Entry 7Q1Y (X-ray diffraction, 4.40 A resolution (low resolution: residue-level contacts below are approximate; hydrogen-bond / salt-bridge calls are withheld)); this record covers chain A.

== Chain A ==
Molecule: Alpha-2-macroglobulin-like protein 1
From: Homo sapiens
UniProt: A8K2U0 (A2ML1_HUMAN); residues 19-1454 here = UniProt positions 19-1454
Amino-acid sequence (1436 residues; numbered 19 to 1454; the number before each row is that of its first residue):
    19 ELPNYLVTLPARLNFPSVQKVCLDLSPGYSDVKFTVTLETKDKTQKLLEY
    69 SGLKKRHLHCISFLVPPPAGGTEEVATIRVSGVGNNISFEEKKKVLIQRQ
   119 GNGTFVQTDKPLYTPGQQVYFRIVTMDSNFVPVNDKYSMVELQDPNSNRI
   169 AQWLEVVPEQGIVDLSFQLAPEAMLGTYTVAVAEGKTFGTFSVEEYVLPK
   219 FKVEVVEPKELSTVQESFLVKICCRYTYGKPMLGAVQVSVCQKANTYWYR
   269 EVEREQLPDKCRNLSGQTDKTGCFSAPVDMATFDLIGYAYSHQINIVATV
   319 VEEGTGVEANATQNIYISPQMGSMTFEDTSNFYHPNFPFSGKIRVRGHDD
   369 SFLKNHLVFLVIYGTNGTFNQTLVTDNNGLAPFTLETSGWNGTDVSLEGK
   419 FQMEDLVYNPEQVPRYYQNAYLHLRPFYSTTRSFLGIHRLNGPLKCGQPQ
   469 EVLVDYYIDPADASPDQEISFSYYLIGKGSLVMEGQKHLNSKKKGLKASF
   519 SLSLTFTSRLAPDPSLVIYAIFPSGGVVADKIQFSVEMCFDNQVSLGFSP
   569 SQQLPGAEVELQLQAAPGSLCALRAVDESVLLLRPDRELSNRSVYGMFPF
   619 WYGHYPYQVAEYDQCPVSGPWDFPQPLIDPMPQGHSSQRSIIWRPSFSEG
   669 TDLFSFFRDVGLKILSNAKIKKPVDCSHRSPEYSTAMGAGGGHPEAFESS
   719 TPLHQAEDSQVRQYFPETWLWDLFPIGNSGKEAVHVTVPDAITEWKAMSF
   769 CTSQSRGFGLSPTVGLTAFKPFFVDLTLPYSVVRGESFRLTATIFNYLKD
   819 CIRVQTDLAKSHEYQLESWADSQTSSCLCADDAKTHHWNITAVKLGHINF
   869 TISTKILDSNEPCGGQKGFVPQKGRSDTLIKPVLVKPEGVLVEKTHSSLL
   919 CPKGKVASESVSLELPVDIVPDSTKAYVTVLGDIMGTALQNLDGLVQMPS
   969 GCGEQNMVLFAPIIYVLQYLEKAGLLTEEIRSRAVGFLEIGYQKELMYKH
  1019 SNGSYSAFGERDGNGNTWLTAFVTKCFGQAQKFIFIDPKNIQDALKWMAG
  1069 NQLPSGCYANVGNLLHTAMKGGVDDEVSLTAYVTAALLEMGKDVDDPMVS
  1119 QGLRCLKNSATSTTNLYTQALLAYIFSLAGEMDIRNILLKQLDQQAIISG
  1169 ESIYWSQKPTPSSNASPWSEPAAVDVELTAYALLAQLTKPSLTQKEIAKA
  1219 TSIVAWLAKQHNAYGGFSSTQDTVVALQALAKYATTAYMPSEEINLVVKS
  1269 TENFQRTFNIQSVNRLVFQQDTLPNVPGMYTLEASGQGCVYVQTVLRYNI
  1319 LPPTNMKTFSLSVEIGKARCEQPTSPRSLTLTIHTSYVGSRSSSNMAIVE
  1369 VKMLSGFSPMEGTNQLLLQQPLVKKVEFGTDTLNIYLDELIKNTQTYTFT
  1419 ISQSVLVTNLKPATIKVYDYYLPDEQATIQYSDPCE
Unresolved in the structure: 19, 638-668, 697-726
UniProt features mapped onto this chain:
  - region: Ser695 to Asp726 (Bait region)
  - glycosylation (N-linked (GlcNAc...) asparagine): Asn120, Asn281, Asn409, Asn857, Asn1020
  - cross-link: Cys970 to Gln973 (Isoglutamyl cysteine thioester (Cys-Gln))
  - natural variant: Gln255 to Glu1454 (deletion: Risk factor for otitis media), Pro356 (P356R: May be a risk factor for otitis media), Arg893 to Glu1454 (deletion: Risk factor for otitis media), Glu972 to Glu1454 (deletion: Risk factor for otitis media), Arg1001 (R1001W: May be a risk factor for otitis media)
Cystine bridges: Cys40-Cys78, Cys241-Cys291, Cys259-Cys279, Cys464-Cys557, Cys589-Cys769, Cys633-Cys694, Cys819-Cys847, Cys845-Cys881, Cys919-Cys1307, Cys1075-Cys1123, Cys1338-Cys1453
Covalent attachments: N-acetylglucosamine (NAG) linked to Asn120, Asn857, Asn867, Asn1020; glycan linked to Asn328, Asn609
What the authors report for this chain:
  - contacts within the chain: Cys970-Gln973 (covalent link)
  - conformationally variable residues (order/disorder transition): Gln1175 to Glu1188

== Overview ==
N-acetylglucosamine is covalently linked to Asn120, Asn857, Asn867 and Asn1020. The paper reports
conformational variability at Gln1175; contacts within the chain involving Cys970 and Gln973.
Chain A is Alpha-2-macroglobulin-like protein 1 (Homo sapiens); the structure, X-ray structure of human A2ML1,
was determined by X-ray diffraction together with 7Q5Z, 7Q60 and 7Q61 from the same study.
